Entry 2EB2 (X-ray diffraction, 2.50 A resolution); this record covers chain A.

Chain A:
Name: Epidermal growth factor receptor
From: Homo sapiens
Notes: EC 2.7.10.1; fragment: kinase domain; engineered mutation(s): G719S
UniProtKB: P00533 (EGFR_HUMAN); numbering as in UniProt (aligned over 695-1022)
Sequence (334 residues; row label = number of the first residue in the row):
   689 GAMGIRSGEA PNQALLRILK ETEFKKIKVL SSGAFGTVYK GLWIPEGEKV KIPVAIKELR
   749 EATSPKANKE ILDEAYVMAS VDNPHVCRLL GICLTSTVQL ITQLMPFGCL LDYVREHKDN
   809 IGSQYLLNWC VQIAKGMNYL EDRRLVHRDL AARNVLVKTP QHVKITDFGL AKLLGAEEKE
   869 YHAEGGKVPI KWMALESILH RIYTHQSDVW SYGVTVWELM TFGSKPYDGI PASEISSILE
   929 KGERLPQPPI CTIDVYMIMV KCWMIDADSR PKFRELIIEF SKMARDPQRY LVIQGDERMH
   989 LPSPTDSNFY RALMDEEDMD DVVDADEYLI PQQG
Not modelled in the structure: 689-695, 721-723, 749, 865, 991-1004, 1020-1022
Construct notes: expression tag (689-694)
UniProt features mapped onto this chain:
  - active site: D837 (Proton acceptor)
  - binding site (ATP): L718, S720 to V726, K745, T790, Q791, D855
  - site: Y1016 (Important for interaction with PIK3C2B)
  - modified residue: S695 (Phosphoserine), K745 (N6-(2-hydroxyisobutyryl)lysine), Y869 (Phosphotyrosine), S991 (Phosphoserine), S995 (Phosphoserine), Y998 (Phosphotyrosine), Y1016 (Phosphotyrosine)
  - cross-link (Glycyl lysine isopeptide (Lys-Gly)): K716 (interchain with G-Cter in ubiquitin), K737 (interchain with G-Cter in ubiquitin), K754 (interchain with G-Cter in ubiquitin), K757 (interchain with G-Cter in ubiquitin), K867 (interchain with G-Cter in ubiquitin), K929 (interchain with G-Cter in ubiquitin), K960 (interchain with G-Cter in ubiquitin), K970 (interchain with G-Cter in ubiquitin)
Reported in the primary citation:
  - mutagenesis - F723A (4.4-fold): decreased signaling
  - mutagenesis - F723A: increased signaling in response to gefitinib

Summary:
Curated annotation (UniProt) lists active-site residue D837 and 12 ATP-binding residues. The paper reports
that F723A reduces signaling; F723A increases signaling in response to gefitinib.
Chain A is Epidermal growth factor receptor (Homo sapiens); the structure, Crystal structure of mutated EGFR
kinase domain (G719S), was determined by X-ray diffraction together with 3UG1, 3UG2, 3VJN, 3VJO and 2EB3 from
the same study.
